Entry 7C4J (electron microscopy, 2.89 A resolution); this record covers chains B and I of the 12 polymer chains in the assembly.

[Chain B]
Molecule: SWI/SNF complex subunit SWI3
From: Saccharomyces cerevisiae S288C
UniProtKB: P32591 (SWI3_YEAST); residues 1-825 here = UniProt positions 1-825
Chain sequence (825 residues; numbered 1 to 825; the number before each row is that of its first residue):
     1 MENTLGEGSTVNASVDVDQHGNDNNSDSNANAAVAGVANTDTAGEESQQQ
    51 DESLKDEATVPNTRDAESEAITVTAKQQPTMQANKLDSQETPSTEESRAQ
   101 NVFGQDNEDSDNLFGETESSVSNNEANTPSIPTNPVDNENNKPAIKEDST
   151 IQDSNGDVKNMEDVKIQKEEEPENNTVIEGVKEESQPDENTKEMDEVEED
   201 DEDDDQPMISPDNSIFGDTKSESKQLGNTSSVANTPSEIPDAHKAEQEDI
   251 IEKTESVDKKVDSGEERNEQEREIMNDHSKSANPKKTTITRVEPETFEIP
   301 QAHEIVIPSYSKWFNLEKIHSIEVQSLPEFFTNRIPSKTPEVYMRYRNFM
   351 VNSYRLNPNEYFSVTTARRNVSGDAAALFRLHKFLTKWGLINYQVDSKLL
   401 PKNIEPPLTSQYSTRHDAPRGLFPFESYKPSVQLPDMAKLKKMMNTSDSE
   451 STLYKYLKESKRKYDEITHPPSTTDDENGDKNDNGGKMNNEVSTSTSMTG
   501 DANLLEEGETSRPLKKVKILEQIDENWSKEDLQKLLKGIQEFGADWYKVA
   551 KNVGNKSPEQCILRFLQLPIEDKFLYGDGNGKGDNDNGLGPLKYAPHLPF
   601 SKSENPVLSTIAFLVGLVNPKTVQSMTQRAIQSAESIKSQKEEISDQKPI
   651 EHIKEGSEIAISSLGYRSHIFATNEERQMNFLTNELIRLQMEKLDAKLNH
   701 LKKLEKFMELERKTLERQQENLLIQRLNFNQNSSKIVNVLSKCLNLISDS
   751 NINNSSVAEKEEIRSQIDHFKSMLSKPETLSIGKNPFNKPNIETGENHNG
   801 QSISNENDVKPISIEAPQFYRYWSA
Not modelled in the structure: 1-298, 469-513, 580-586, 641-665, 743-760, 789-825
UniProt features mapped onto this chain:
  - region: Leu694 to Leu722 (Leucine-zipper)
  - modified residue: Ser88 (Phosphoserine), Ser185 (Phosphoserine), Thr235 (Phosphothreonine), Ser657 (Phosphoserine)
  - mutagenesis: Asp374 (D374A: Loss of DNA-binding), Lys383 (K383D: Loss of DNA-binding; when associated with D-387), Lys387 (K387D: Loss of DNA-binding; when associated with D-383), Asn392 (N392A: Loss of DNA-binding)

[Chain I]
Molecule: SWI/SNF chromatin-remodeling complex subunit SWI1
From: Saccharomyces cerevisiae S288C
UniProtKB: P09547 (SWI1_YEAST); residue numbers follow UniProt; this construct covers 1-1314
Chain sequence (1314 residues; numbered 1 to 1314; the number before each row is that of its first residue):
     1 MDFFNLNNNNNNNNTTTTTTTTNNNNTNNNNTNNNNNPANNTNNNNSTGH
    51 SSNTNNNTNNNNTNTGASGVDDFQNFFDPKPFDQNLDSNNNNSNSNNNDN
   101 NNSNTVASSTNFTSPTAVVNNAAPANVTGGKAANFIQNQSPQFNSPYDSN
   151 NSNTNLNSLSPQAILAKNSIIDSSNLPLQAQQQLYGGNNNNNSTGIANDN
   201 VITPHFITNVQSISQNSSSSTPNTNSNSTPNANQQFLPFNNSASNNGNLT
   251 SNQLISNYAASNSMDRSSSASNEFVPNTSDNNNNSNNHNMRNNSNNKTSN
   301 NNNVTAVPAATPANTNNSTSNANTVFSERAAMFAALQQKQQQRFQALQQQ
   351 QQQQQNQQQQNQQPQQQQQQQQNPKFLQSQRQQQQRSILQSLNPALQEKI
   401 STELNNKQYELFMKSLIENCKKRNMPLQSIPEIGNRKINLFYLYMLVQKF
   451 GGADQVTRTQQWSMVAQRLQISDYQQLESIYFRILLPYERHMISQEGIKE
   501 TQAKRIFLQQFLQELLKKVQQQQQAAALANANNNINSASSAPTPAAPGAS
   551 VPATAAPGTEAGIVPVSANTPKSLNSNININVNNNNIGQQQVKKPRKQRV
   601 KKKTKKELELERKEREDFQKRQQKLLEDQQRQQKLLLETKLRQQYEIELK
   651 KLPKVYKRSIVRNYKPLINRLKHYNGYDINYISKIGEKIDSNKPIFLFAP
   701 ELGAINLHALSMSLQSKNLGEINTALNTLLVTSADSNLKISLVKYPELLD
   751 SLAILGMNLLSNLSQNVVPYHRNTSDYYYEDAGSNQYYVTQHDKMVDKIF
   801 EKVNNNATLTPNDSNDEKVTILVDSLTGNQLPTPTPTEMEPDLDTECFIS
   851 MQSTSPAVKQWDLLPEPIRFLPNQFPLKIHRTPYLTSLKKIKDEIDDPFT
   901 KINTRGAEDPKVLINDQLSTISMILRNISFSDNNSRIMSRNFYLKRFISD
   951 LLWLVLIHPENFTCNRKILNFKKDLVIVLSNISHLLEIASSIDCLLILIL
  1001 VISFGQPKLNPMASSSSFGSESLTFNEFQLQWGKYQTFGVDILAKLFSLE
  1051 KPNLNYFKSILLNKNTGNNLYDRNSNNNHKDKKLLRRLLNLYNDNNKNNN
  1101 NRHNLLNDVVSFLFSAIPLQQVLSQSADPSLLIDQFSPVISQSLTSILVI
  1151 VQKILPLSNEVFEISENNSDSNSNNNGNKDSSFNFNKNLPFVWLSSEENI
  1201 GSGLLKLSEIILNINNSTSKNTLLQQQNYSKVLLPSINISCVQLIKCLVE
  1251 KSICFENCLNNDPEILKKIASIPNLFPTDLEIFQLFTNPSVDIQIINQYQ
  1301 LLYNLKNDILTNLE
Not modelled in the structure: 1-658, 779-789, 810-856, 1010-1019, 1064-1076, 1095-1099, 1126-1128, 1156-1182, 1215-1230
UniProt features mapped onto this chain:
  - zinc finger: Cys1241 to Cys1258 (C4-type)

[Chain B / chain I interface]
Residue-residue contacts (49):
  Tyr310(B) - Phe800(I)  hydrophobic
  Tyr310(B) - Asn804(I)
  Ile322(B) - Ile799(I)  hydrophobic
  Ile322(B) - Val803(I)  hydrophobic
  Gln325(B) - Met795(I)
  Gln325(B) - Ile799(I)
  Ser326(B) - His792(I)  hydrogen bond (backbone-side chain)
  Ser326(B) - Met795(I)
  Ser326(B) - Val796(I)
  Ser326(B) - Ile799(I)
  Leu327(B) - His792(I)
  Lys383(B) - Asp793(I)  salt bridge
  Lys387(B) - Phe800(I)
  Trp388(B) - Phe800(I)
  Trp388(B) - Val803(I)  hydrophobic
  Arg420(B) - Leu697(I)
  Arg420(B) - Glu701(I)  hydrogen bond (side chain-backbone)
  Gly421(B) - Phe696(I)
  Gly421(B) - Leu697(I)
  Gly421(B) - Thr724(I)
  Leu422(B) - Glu721(I)
  Leu422(B) - Thr724(I)
  Leu598(B) - Tyr677(I)
  Pro599(B) - Asn675(I)
  Ser601(B) - Gly676(I)
  Glu604(B) - Leu671(I)
  Glu604(B) - Lys672(I)  hydrogen bond (side chain-backbone)
  Glu604(B) - His673(I)  hydrogen bond (side chain-backbone)
  Asn605(B) - Tyr674(I)
  Asn605(B) - Asn675(I)
  Lys702(B) - Glu1197(I)
  Lys706(B) - Ser1271(I)
  Glu709(B) - Ala1270(I)
  Glu709(B) - Ser1271(I)
  Glu709(B) - Ile1272(I)
  Glu709(B) - Pro1273(I)
  Glu709(B) - Asn1274(I)
  Leu710(B) - Lys1267(I)
  Leu710(B) - Ser1271(I)
  Lys713(B) - Ala1270(I)  hydrogen bond (side chain-backbone)
  Lys713(B) - Phe1276(I)
  Glu716(B) - Thr1278(I)
  Glu716(B) - Asp1279(I)
  Glu716(B) - Lys1306(I)  salt bridge
  Arg717(B) - Asn1307(I)  hydrogen bond (side chain-backbone)
  Arg717(B) - Leu1310(I)
  Arg717(B) - Thr1311(I)  hydrogen bond
  Arg717(B) - Glu1314(I)
  Glu720(B) - Tyr1303(I)  hydrogen bond
Also at the interface, not in a pair above, chain B (31 interface residues in all): Pro328, Arg380, Phe384, Pro419, Phe425, Phe600, Glu705
Also at the interface, not in a pair above, chain I (42 interface residues in all): Arg670, Pro694, Leu702, Gly703, Gly720, Asp797

[In short]
31 residues of chain B and 42 residues of chain I are in contact; the contacts include 8 hydrogen bonds and 2
salt bridges. Polar contacts include Lys383(B)-Asp793(I), Glu716(B)-Lys1306(I) and Ser326(B)-His792(I).
UniProt lists 4 mutagenesis sites on chain B.
Here chain B is SWI/SNF complex subunit SWI3 and chain I is SWI/SNF chromatin-remodeling complex subunit SWI1,
both from Saccharomyces cerevisiae S288C. Entry 7C4J (Cryo-EM structure of the yeast Swi/Snf complex in a
nucleosome free state) was determined by electron microscopy.
